8TOC - chains R and AV of the 181 polymer chains in the assembly; structure by electron microscopy, 3.11 A resolution.

Chain R:
Molecule: 4269-nt RNA strand
Organism: Bacteria abnormis
Sequence (4269 nucleotides; each row starts with the number of its first residue):
     1 GGAGUGAACCCCGGAGGGGGUUCGCUGAAAGCCGAAUCGAAUUCGACUUU
    51 GCGUGAUUCACAUCACGUCUUACUCACGAUACUAGUACCGCGAGUUAUCU
   101 UGUGGUAAUUAAAAACUACCAGGAGAUAACUUUAUGAAGAAAAGGACAAA
   151 AGCCUUGCUUCCCUAUGCGGUUUUCAUCAUACUCAGCUUUCAACUAACAU
   201 UGUUGACUGCCUUGUUUAUGUAUUACCAUUAUACCUUUUAGGAGAUGGUG
   251 UCAUGAACAUGUACAAAUGGGUACCUGAAAGUAUCCGCGAUUCUGGCGAG
   301 GGGCAACCCUCUUAUUCAAAUAAUGGUGAUUAUGCACCGAGCGGCCCUUG
   351 GGUUGCUGCGGGUAUUCAUACCAUGCCACAAUCGCUGCGGGAUUCCAUGA
   401 GAAAUUCUAUCAUGGUCACCGCGCAAGCUCGUCGUGAUGUCAUUGGCCCC
   451 GAAUGGGGCCCUGACGGACGCUUUACUGGAUAUGCUUCAGUGAUCGGGAC
   501 ACCUGAUCCUAAGCCUGCUGAUAUUGUGAACAAGUUUACAGUUGAACGCA
   551 GACCGGUCAGCAACGGAAAUUUUCAACAGCGUGUGAAAGCUGGUGACAUU
   601 GUUGUUGCACCGUAUACCAGUGAUGGAAAGAUUACUGUUAAACUAGUCGC
   651 CGGUCAGAAGGACAUUUCAAGUACUCCUGAUUACGAUUAUCGAAUUGACA
   701 GUAGUUUGGCGUCAUCCGCCGGAUUUGUUGUUGCUGGUGAACGUUGGUAU
   751 UAUACCAAACGUCACUUCAUUAUCCCUCGUUACUUCCAAAACUGGCGCAU
   801 GCGCCGGCGUAAGUACGUAACUGGUUGGGUAAUGCCAACGUUUUAUAGUC
   851 CGAAAGAGAUUUUUAAUCGCCUUAAGGAUUCGUUGGUACCAGAUACUGGG
   901 UUAGUCACCCAAGUUUGGGCAGACAACAACACAAAACGGAUGGAUUUCCU
   951 CACCGCUAUGGCUGAAAUCCCACAGACUCUCUCUUCUUUUCUCGAUGCGU
  1001 UGGGUUACCUCGGAUCGCUUAUUAAAGAUUUUAAACGUCGUCGCUUCUUU
  1051 UUAAAUAAAGCGCAUCAACGUAUCCGUAAUAAGCUCGGGGUGUCUUUCGC
  1101 AGAAAGAAGAUCACAAAUUGUAUCUAAGUACGAUCGUAAGAUCGCAUCUG
  1151 CCCGUAAGCCUGCAAUUAUUGUAAAAUUGCGGCAACGGAAAGAAAAGGCC
  1201 UUAAAAGCCCUAGAUAAAAUGCGUGUUCGAGAGGAAAAGAAAAUGAUACG
  1251 UGAAUUUGCCACUCAGGCAGCCUCACUAUGGCUUUCUUUUCGGUACGAGA
  1301 UCAUGCCGCUUUAUUAUCAAUCUCAGGACGUAUUGGACGUAAUUGCCAAC
  1351 UCGACUUCUGAAUUUAUGACAUCGCGGGACUUUGUUGCUAAAGCAAUCAA
  1401 CAUUGGAAUUCCUUUGGAAUGGAAUCUUGAUCAAGAAAACUUGGUUUCUC
  1451 AACCGAGACACAAUGUGAUGGUUAAAUCAAAAUUGUCACCCGAAAACAAC
  1501 AUCGGGAAGACUCUUUCAGUUAAUCCAUUUACAACAGCUUGGGAGCUGUU
  1551 GACAUUGUCCUUCGUCGUCGACUGGUUUGUCAACUUUGGUGACGUCAUCG
  1601 CAGGGUUUACUGGCGGUUACUCAGAUGAUUCUGGGGCAACUGCUAGUUGG
  1651 CGCUUUGAUGAUAAAAAGGUAUUCCACUUAAAGAAUAUCCCCUCAGCUAU
  1701 GGUGAUCGUCGACAUUAACUUCUACACCCGUCAGGUCAUUGACCCGCGGC
  1751 UGUGCGGGGGGCUUGCUUUCUCCCCCAAACUUAACCUUUUCCGGUAUCUU
  1801 GACGCCAUGAGUUUAUCAUGGAAUCGAUCUCGUUUAAAGAUCAGUCGAGC
  1851 UACUUGACAAUUUUCUGCGCACCCAUCCCGGGUGGCGCCCAAAGUGAGGA
  1901 AAAUCACAUGGCAAAUAAGCCAAUGCAACCGAUCACAUCUACAGCAAAUA
  1951 AAAUUGUGUGGAGUGAUCCAACUCGUUUAUCAACUACAUUUUCAGCAAGU
  2001 CUGUUACGCCAACGUGUUAAAGUUGGUAUAGCCGAACUGAAUAAUGUUUC
  2051 AGGUCAAUAUGUAUCUGUUUAUAAGCGUCCUGCACCUAAACCGGAAGGUU
  2101 GUGCAGAUGCCUGUGUCAUUAUGCCGAAUGAAAACCAAUCCAUUCGCACA
  2151 GUGAUUUCAGGGUCAGCCGAAAACUUGGCUACCUUAAAAGCAGAAUGGGA
  2201 AACUCACAAACGUAACGUUGACACACUCUUCGCGAGCGGCAACGCCGGUU
  2251 UGGGUUUCCUUGACCCUACUGCGGCUAUCGUAUCGUCUGAUACUACUGCU
  2301 UAAGUGGUGAUUACUGUGCCUAAAAGUCAAAAUAAACGACAAAUAAGACG
  2351 CAGUUCUUCCGUUAAUUACAAGAAUAUCGUUAAAGCUUGCAAUGAUGCAA
  2401 UGCUAAACGCUUGUGAUCAACUGAAGUCCACGAGUAUUCCUGCUUUCCAA
  2451 UCAAACGUCCUUUCGGAUGUUCUUUCCCUCUCUGAUGCGGCCGACAUAAC
  2501 AGUCAAGCACCGAAUUGUUUCUAAAUUCGGCGAGCCUGCUGGGUCGAGCC
  2551 UCCGCGACGUUGCUUUUAACAAUUAUAAAUUGUUCGAACAACAUCUUGGG
  2601 AGCAUUCCUCAGAUUACUAAUCUGUGGCAGGAAGGAAAAGAGUUUUUCUU
  2651 UUUGCGGAAAGCAAAGGCUAACUUGGGUAAAUGGUUAAAAACAUUUAAAC
  2701 UUGACUAUAAUUCUAUUACAGUCGAGUUCACCCCAGGUGAGUCUUAUACC
  2751 UCGGCCACUGGGCACGUAUCGGUGUUUGCUAAGCUUUCCAACUUAGCUCA
  2801 CUGGACAUGCACUGCUGACGUCGUUGAUGAUGUUUGCCAUCUAGUGUAUU
  2851 AUAAUCGCGGCCUAAAGGCUGCCGCUAGAAAACACAUCGGUCUGAUGGUC
  2901 CCAAUUGAGGGAGAGUCUGGGUUUGACACCUUUUCUCGCCACCUCAUGGG
  2951 UGUUAUAUCCAUCGUUCCUGGGGCCCGCGGCGCAUCCGUGCCGAAGAACC
  3001 AGGAAACGGACCGUUUUAUCGACGUUGAACCCACUUUCAAUAUGAUUCUC
  3051 CAGCGUUGGGUAGCGGGCGAAAUUACUCGCUGCUUAACUUUAGCUAAGAA
  3101 UCAUCUUGGCGCAUCACGGAAUAUUAACGGUAAAGUUGUAUUUCACGAUG
  3151 CUCAAGAAUUGCACAAAGAAAUGAUCCGAGAUCUUUCUUAUGCUACUAUU
  3201 GAUUUUUCAAACGCUUCUGAUAGCGUCUUGCUGUGGGUGGUACAGCUUCU
  3251 UUUUCCGAAGCAUGUAUCGUAUGUUUUGACACAGUAUCGUUCGUCGACUG
  3301 UCCAACUCGGUUCAGAUCUUAUCGAACCGAAUAAACUUUCAAGUAUGGGA
  3351 AAUGGUUUUACUUUUGAAGUAAUGACCCUCCUCUUACUGUCGAUAGGUAG
  3401 AAUCUUUGAUCCUACCUGCCGGGUUUACGGAGAUGAUGUUAUCAUCAAAG
  3451 CAGAAGUAGCCGACGAUUUCAUCAACACUGUGUCAUCCAUUGCCUUCAUG
  3501 ACGAACAAUAAGAAGACCUUUUUGAAGGGUCUCUUUCGUGAAUCAUGCGG
  3551 UGCUUUCCAAUUUGACACAUUUGACAUCCAGUCAUUUGAGUUCGAAUGGG
  3601 CUGAUAAUUUUACUGACGUUAUUGCGAUCUGCAACAAACUGAAGUUAAUU
  3651 AUCGACGCUGCUCAAUGCAACGAAGCAGUAAUAGCAAUAUUACGCAAUGC
  3701 GCAUACCGUCAUCUGUGAAUGCAUCCCUGUUCUUUGCAAGGGACCGCAGC
  3751 CGCCUGAUUUCAACCUCUUUUUAUCUCAAUAUGUUUAUGAUGAUAAUUGG
  3801 AAGAAGAAACAGAUGAAAUCUGAUUUAGCCAUAACUAAGCUAAAUAGACU
  3851 CGUUGAUAAACAAUGGGGUUUCUUUUCAGCUACACAUCAUCACCCUGAGG
  3901 AAUUAUGUUACGUAAACAUUCCUGUUUACGUCCCUCGUCGUGAUUCUGUU
  3951 CAUGCUGGCCAGAAUCUUUUCGUUGACCUUUCAAAUCUUUACGCUUUACG
  4001 UUUUACCAAAUCAACGGUAAGAGGUAAAGGUAAAUGGGUCAAUGUUCCCC
  4051 ACUGGGUUACACCGGUUGGUUCAAUUUAUCGUGCUUCCCGUAUCAGACAG
  4101 CAAUACCCUAACAUAGGGGAAUUGCCUACCUGCUACUGGUCACCACAUCA
  4151 GUUGGACUUGAUCACCUCCUAAUAAAUCUUUACGAUUUAUAAUAAUGGUA
  4201 UGUACUAUGAGUAUGUAUGUAGGUUGAAAACCCUACCCGCUUAGGAUUGC
  4251 UUAGCAGUCCUUCCCGGCA

Chain AV:
Molecule: Coat protein
Organism: Acinetobacter phage AP205
UniProtKB: Q9AZ42 (Q9AZ42_9VIRU); residues 1-129 here correspond to UniProt positions 2-130 (UniProt number = residue number + 1)
Sequence (129 residues; each row starts with the number of its first residue):
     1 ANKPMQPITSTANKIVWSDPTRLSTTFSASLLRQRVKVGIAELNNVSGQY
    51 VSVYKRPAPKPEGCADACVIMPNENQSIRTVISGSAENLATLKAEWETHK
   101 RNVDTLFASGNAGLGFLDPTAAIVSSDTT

How chain R and chain AV interact:
Pairs across the interface (16; chain R residue first):
  G2361(R) with Asn75(AV), hydrogen bond to the sugar
  U2362(R) with Ser77(AV), hydrogen bond to the phosphate; Arg79(AV), salt bridge to the phosphate
  U2363(R) with Val51(AV), phosphate contact; Arg79(AV), salt bridge to the phosphate
  A2373(R) with Val38(AV), phosphate contact
  A2374(R) with Arg35(AV), base contact; Val36(AV), base contact; Lys37(AV), hydrogen bond to the sugar; Val38(AV), phosphate contact; Gly39(AV), phosphate contact
  C2410(R) with Val36(AV), sugar contact
  U2411(R) with Gln34(AV), hydrogen bond to the phosphate; Val36(AV), sugar contact; Asn45(AV), sugar contact
  U2412(R) with Ser83(AV), phosphate contact
Also at the interface, not in a pair above, chain AV (15 interface residues in all): Ser28, Ile40, Val53

Overview:
The interface between chain R and chain AV involves 8 residues on one side and 15 on the other, with 4
hydrogen bonds and 2 salt bridges. Among the polar pairs are G2361(R)-Asn75(AV), A2374(R)-Lys37(AV) and
U2362(R)-Ser77(AV).
Here chain R is a 4269-nt RNA strand (Bacteria abnormis) and chain AV is Coat protein (Acinetobacter phage
AP205). Entry 8TOC (Acinetobacter phage AP205) was determined by electron microscopy (same publication as
8TOB, 8TV9, 8TVA, 8TW2 and 8TWC).
